8UAE - chains E and M of the 18 polymer chains in the assembly; structure by electron microscopy, 3.25 A resolution.

Chain E:
Molecule: SIR2-like domain-containing protein
From: Escherichia coli
Reference sequence: A0A7B5N0T7 (A0A7B5N0T7_ECOLX); numbering as in UniProt (aligned over 1-415)
Chain sequence (415 residues; numbered 1 to 415; the number before each row is that of its first residue):
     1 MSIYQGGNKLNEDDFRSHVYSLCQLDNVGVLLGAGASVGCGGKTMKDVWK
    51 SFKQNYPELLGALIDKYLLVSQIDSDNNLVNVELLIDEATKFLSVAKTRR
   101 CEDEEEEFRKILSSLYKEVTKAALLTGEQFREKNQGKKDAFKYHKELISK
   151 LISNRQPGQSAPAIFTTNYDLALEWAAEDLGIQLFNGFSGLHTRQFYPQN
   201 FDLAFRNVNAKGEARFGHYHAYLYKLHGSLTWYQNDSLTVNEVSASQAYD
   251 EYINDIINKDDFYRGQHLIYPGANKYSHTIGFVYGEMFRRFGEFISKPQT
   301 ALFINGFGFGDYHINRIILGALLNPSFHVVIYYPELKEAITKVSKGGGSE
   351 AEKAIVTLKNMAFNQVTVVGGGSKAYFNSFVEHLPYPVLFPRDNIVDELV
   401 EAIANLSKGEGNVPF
Not modelled in the structure: 1, 211-216, 408-415
Small-molecule neighbours: Adenosine-5-Diphosphoribose (AR6; [(2R,3S,4R,5R)-5-(6-aminopurin-9-yl)-3,4-dihydroxy-oxolan-2-yl]methyl [hydroxy-[[(2R,3S,4R,5S)-3,4,5-trihydroxyoxolan-2-yl]methoxy]phosphoryl] hydrogen phosphate): A34, G35, V38, T44, M45, K46, N81, E83, T167, H227, N305, G306, F307, G308, F309, G310, Y333, A375, Y376, F377
From the paper describing this entry:
  - catalytic residues: H227, D311, H313
  - mutagenesis - H227A, D311A, H313A: abolished catalytic activity on NAD+
  - mutagenesis - H227A, D311A, H313A: decreased catalytic activity on single-stranded DNA
  - mutagenesis - H227A: decreased growth

Chain M:
Molecule: Nucleoside triphosphate hydrolase
From: Escherichia coli
Reference sequence: A0A822U1Y5 (A0A822U1Y5_ECOLX); residue numbers follow UniProt; this construct covers 1-610
Chain sequence (610 residues; each row starts with the number of its first residue):
     1 MSLFKLTEISAIGYVVGLEGERIRINLHEGLQGRLASHRKGVSSVTQPGD
    51 LIGFDAGNILVVARVTDMAFVEADKAHKANVGTSDLADIPLRQIIAYAIG
   101 FVKRELNGYVFISEDWRLPALGSSAVPLTSDFLNIIYSIDKEELPKAVEL
   151 GVDSRTKTVKIFASVDKLLSRHLAVLGSTGYGKSNFNALLTRKVSEKYPN
   201 SRIVIFDINGEYAQAFTGIPNVKHTILGESPNVDSLEKKQQKGELYSEEY
   251 YCYKKIPYQALGFAGLIKLLRPSDKTQLPALRNALSAINRTHFKSRNIYL
   301 EKDDGETFLLYDDCRDTNQSKLAEWLDLLRRRRLKRTNVWPPFKSLATLV
   351 AEFGCVAADRSNGSKRDAFGFSNVLPLVKIIQQLAEDIRFKSIVNLNGGG
   401 ELADGGTHWDKAMSDEVDYFFGKEKGQENDWNVHIVNMKNLAQDHAPMLL
   451 SALLEMFAEILFRRGQERSYPTVLLLEEAHHYLRDPYAEIDSQIKAYERL
   501 AKEGRKFKCSLIVSTQRPSELSPTVLAMCSNWFSLRLTNERDLQALRYAM
   551 ESGNEQILKQISGLPRGDAVAFGSAFNLPVRISINQARPGPKSSDAVFSE
   601 EWANCTELRC
Not modelled in the structure: 1-2, 72-88, 485-497, 606-610
Metal / ion sites: Mg2+: S184, E211
Small-molecule neighbours: ATP-gamma-S: S178, T179, G180, Y181, G182, K183, S184, N185, E211, R566, G567, I584, N585, Q586

How chain E and chain M interact:
Contacting residue pairs (19):
  Y20(E) - N58(M)
  Q24(E) - N58(M)  hydrogen bond
  S153(E) - L6(M)
  Q156(E) - A56(M)
  L180(E) - F4(M)
  I182(E) - F4(M)  hydrophobic
  P385(E) - N58(M)
  Y386(E) - R104(M)
  P387(E) - R104(M)
  V388(E) - N58(M)
  V388(E) - R104(M)
  V388(E) - Y109(M)  hydrophobic
  V388(E) - F132(M)  hydrophobic
  L389(E) - T7(M)
  L389(E) - D55(M)
  P391(E) - L6(M)
  P391(E) - E8(M)
  I395(E) - E8(M)
  I395(E) - R39(M)
Interface residues without a listed pair, chain E (16 interface residues in all): P157, F390, R392
Interface residues without a listed pair, chain M (16 interface residues in all): G57, I59, L60, V102, G122

Summary:
The chain E/chain M interface involves 16 residues from each chain, with 1 hydrogen bond. Its one
hydrogen-bonded contact is Q24(E)-N58(M). Ligands of chain E: Adenosine-5-Diphosphoribose. Chain M binds
ATP-gamma-S. From the paper: catalytic residues H227(E), D311(E) and H313(E); H227A, D311A and H313A of chain
E abolish catalytic activity on NAD+.
Chain E is SIR2-like domain-containing protein and chain M is Nucleoside triphosphate hydrolase, both from
Escherichia coli; the structure, E. coli Sir2_HerA complex (12:6) with ATPgamaS, was determined by electron
microscopy (same publication as 8SU9, 8SUW, 8SUB, 8SXX and 8UAF).
